7OJ2 - chain A; structure by X-ray diffraction, 1.76 A resolution.

Chain A:
Name: Inosine-5'-monophosphate dehydrogenase
Source organism: Bacillus subtilis (strain 168)
Notes: EC 1.1.1.205
UniProtKB: P21879 (IMDH_BACSU); residue numbers follow UniProt; this construct covers 2-92, 209-488
Sequence (384 residues; numbered -6 to 488; 111 numbers in that range are skipped by the numbering (no residue carries them; nothing is unmodelled there); the number before each row is that of its first residue; numbers below 1 keep their minus sign (Met-6 is residue -6)):
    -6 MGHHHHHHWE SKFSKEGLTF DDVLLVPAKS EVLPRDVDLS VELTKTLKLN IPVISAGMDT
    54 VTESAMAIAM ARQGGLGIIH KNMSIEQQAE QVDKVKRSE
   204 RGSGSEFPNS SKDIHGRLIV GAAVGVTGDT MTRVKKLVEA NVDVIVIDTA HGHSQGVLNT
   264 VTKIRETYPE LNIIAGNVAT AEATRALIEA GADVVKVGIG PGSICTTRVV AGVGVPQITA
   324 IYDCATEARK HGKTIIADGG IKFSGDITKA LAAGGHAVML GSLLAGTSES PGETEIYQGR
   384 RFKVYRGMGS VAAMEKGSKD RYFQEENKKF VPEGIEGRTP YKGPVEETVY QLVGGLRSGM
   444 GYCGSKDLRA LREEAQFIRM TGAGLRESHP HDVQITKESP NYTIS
Disordered / not traced: -6 to 1, 204-209, 399-412, 486-488
Sequence notes: initiating methionine (-6); expression tag (-5 to 1); linker (206-208)
Curated features (UniProtKB/Swiss-Prot):
  - active site: Cys308 (Thioimidate intermediate), Arg404 (Proton acceptor)
  - binding site (NAD(+)): Asp251, Gly301 to Gly303
  - binding site (K(+)): Gly303, Gly305, Cys308, Glu470, Ser471, His472
  - binding site (IMP): Ser306, Asp341 to Gly343, Gly364, Ser365, Tyr388 to Gly392, Glu416
Reported in the primary citation:
  - catalytic residues: Cys308 (citing earlier work)
  - conformationally variable residues (loop rearrangement, order/disorder transition): Cys308, Glu376 to Glu398, Phe413 to Pro423, Gly467 to Tyr485

Summary:
UniProt lists active-site residues Cys308 and Arg404, 4 NAD+-binding residues, 6 K+-binding residues and 12
IMP-binding residues. From the paper: the catalytic residue Cys308; conformational variability at Cys308,
Glu376 and Phe413 among others.
Chain A is Inosine-5'-monophosphate dehydrogenase (Bacillus subtilis (strain 168)); the structure, Bacillus
subtilis IMPDH in complex with Ap4A, was determined by X-ray diffraction together with 7OJ1 from the same
study.
